4DEB - chain A; structure by X-ray diffraction, 3.05 A resolution.

Chain A:
Name: Aurora kinase A
From: Homo sapiens
Notes: EC 2.7.11.1
Reference sequence: O14965 (AURKA_HUMAN); residues 123-401 here = UniProt positions 123-401
Amino-acid sequence (279 residues; numbered 123 to 401; the number before each row is that of its first residue):
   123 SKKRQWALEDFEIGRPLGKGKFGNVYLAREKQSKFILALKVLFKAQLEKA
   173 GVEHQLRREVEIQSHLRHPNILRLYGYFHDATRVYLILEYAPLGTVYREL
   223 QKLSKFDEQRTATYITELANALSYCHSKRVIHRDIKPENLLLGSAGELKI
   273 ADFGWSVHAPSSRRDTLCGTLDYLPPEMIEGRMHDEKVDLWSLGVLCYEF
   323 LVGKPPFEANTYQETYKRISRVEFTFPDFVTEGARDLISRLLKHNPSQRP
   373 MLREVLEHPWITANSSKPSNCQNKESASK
Not modelled in the structure: 123-124, 389-401
Differences from the reference sequence: engineered mutation D287 (Thr in O14965)
Ligand contacts: NHJ (4-[(4-{[3-(trifluoromethyl)phenyl]amino}pyrimidin-2-yl)amino]benzamide): R137, L139, K141, V147, A160, K162, L194, E211, Y212, A213, P214, G216, T217, R220, E260, N261, L263, A273, D274
Swiss-Prot annotation at these positions:
  - region: H280 to R286, T288 to L293 (Activation segment)
  - active site: D256 (Proton acceptor)
  - binding site (ATP): K143, K162, E211 to A213, E260, N261, D274
  - modified residue: T288 (Phosphothreonine), S342 (Phosphoserine)
  - cross-link: K258 (Glycyl lysine isopeptide (Lys-Gly) (interchain with G-Cter in SUMO2))
  - natural variant: S155 (S155R: In a colorectal adenocarcinoma sample), V174 (V174M: In a metastatic melanoma sample)
  - mutagenesis: K162 (K162R: Loss of kinase activity), F165 (F165A: Decreases the interaction with phosphatase type 1 isoforms), G198 (G198N: Reduces interaction with TPX2. Reduces kinase activity tenfold. Promotes interaction with the AURKB binding partners INCENP and BIRC5 that are normally not bound by AURKA), R205 (R205A: Reduces ubiquitination and proteasomal degradation), D274 (D274N: Abolishes cilia disassembly and kinase activity), T288 (T288A: Reduces cilia disassembly and kinase activity; T288D: Mimics phosphorylation state and increases kinase activity), C290 (C290A: Enhances stability; when associated with A-393), Y334 (Y334A: Reduces binding to MYCN), Q335 (Q335A: Reduces binding to MYCN), F346 (F346A: Decreases the interaction with phosphatase type 1 isoforms), C393 (C393A: Enhances stability; when associated with A-290)
Reported in the primary citation:
  - binding site for NHJ: E260, N261

Overview:
Ligands of chain A: compound NHJ. UniProt lists active-site residue D256, 8 ATP-binding residues and 11
mutagenesis sites. The paper reports a binding site for NHJ at E260 and N261.
Chain A is Aurora kinase A (Homo sapiens); the structure, Aurora A in complex with RK2-17-01, was determined
by X-ray diffraction together with 4DEA, 4DED, 4DEE and 3UP7 from the same study.
